Entry 6Z7W (X-ray diffraction, 2.42 A resolution); this record covers chains A and I of the 4 polymer chains in the assembly.

[Chain A]
Name: MAb 6H10 light chain
From: Mus musculus
Sequence (214 residues; each row starts with the number of its first residue):
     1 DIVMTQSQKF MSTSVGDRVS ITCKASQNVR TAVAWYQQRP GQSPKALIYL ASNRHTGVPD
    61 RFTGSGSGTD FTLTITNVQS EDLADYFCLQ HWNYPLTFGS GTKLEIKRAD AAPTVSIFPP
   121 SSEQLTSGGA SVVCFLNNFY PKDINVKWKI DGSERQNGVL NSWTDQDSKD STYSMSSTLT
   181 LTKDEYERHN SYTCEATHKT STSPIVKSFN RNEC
Disulfide bonds: Cys23-Cys88, Cys134-Cys194

[Chain I]
Name: Insulin
From: Homo sapiens
UniProt: P01308 (INS_HUMAN); residues 1-21 here correspond to UniProt positions 90-110 (UniProt number = residue number + 89)
Sequence (21 residues; each row starts with the number of its first residue):
     1 GIVEQCCTSI CSLYQLENYC N
Disordered / not traced: 1-5
Disulfide bonds: Cys6-Cys11

[Interface between chain A and chain I]
Contacting residue pairs - 12 pairs, chain A then chain I:
  Arg30(A) - Glu17(I)  salt bridge
  Ala32(A) - Leu13(I)  hydrophobic
  His91(A) - Leu13(I)
  Trp92(A) - Ser12(I)
  Trp92(A) - Leu13(I)
  Trp92(A) - Tyr14(I)  hydrogen bond (backbone-backbone)
  Trp92(A) - Glu17(I)
  Asn93(A) - Ser12(I)
  Asn93(A) - Tyr14(I)
  Tyr94(A) - Ile10(I)
  Tyr94(A) - Cys11(I)
  Tyr94(A) - Ser12(I)

[Summary]
Chain A and chain I each contribute 6 residues to their interface; the contacts include 1 hydrogen bond and 1
salt bridge. Polar pairs include Arg30(A)-Glu17(I) and Trp92(A)-Tyr14(I).
Here chain A is MAb 6H10 light chain (Mus musculus) and chain I is Insulin (Homo sapiens). Entry 6Z7W (Human
insulin in complex with the analytical antibody HUI-018 Fab) was determined by X-ray diffraction (same
publication as 6Z7X, 6Z7Y and 6Z7Z).
